Entry 6VOG (electron microscopy, 4.35 A resolution (low resolution: residue-level contacts below are approximate; hydrogen-bond / salt-bridge calls are withheld)); this record covers chains g and e of the 9 polymer chains in the assembly.

== Chain g ==
Molecule: ATP synthase gamma chain, chloroplastic
Source organism: Spinacia oleracea
UniProtKB: P05435 (ATPG_SPIOL); residue numbers follow UniProt; this construct covers 1-364
Amino-acid sequence (364 residues; row label = number of the first residue in the row):
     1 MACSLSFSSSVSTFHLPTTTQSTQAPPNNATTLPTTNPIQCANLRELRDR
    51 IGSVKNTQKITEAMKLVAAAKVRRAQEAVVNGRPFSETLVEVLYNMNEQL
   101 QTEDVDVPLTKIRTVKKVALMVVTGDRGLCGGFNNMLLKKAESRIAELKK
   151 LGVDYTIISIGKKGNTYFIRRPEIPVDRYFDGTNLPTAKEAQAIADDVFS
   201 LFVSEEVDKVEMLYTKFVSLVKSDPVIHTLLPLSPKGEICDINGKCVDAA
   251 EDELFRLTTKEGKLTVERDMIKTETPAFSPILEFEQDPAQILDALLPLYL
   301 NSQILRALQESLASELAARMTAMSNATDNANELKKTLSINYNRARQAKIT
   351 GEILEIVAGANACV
Not modelled in the structure: 1-42, 364
Disulfide bonds: Cys240-Cys246

== Chain e ==
Molecule: ATP synthase epsilon chain, chloroplastic
Source organism: Spinacia oleracea
UniProtKB: P00833 (ATPE_SPIOL); numbering as in UniProt (aligned over 1-134)
Amino-acid sequence (134 residues; row label = number of the first residue in the row):
     1 MTLNLCVLTPNRSIWNSEVKEIILSTNSGQIGVLPNHAPTATAVDIGILR
    51 IRLNDQWLTLALMGGFARIGNNEITILVNDAERGSDIDPQEAQQTLEIAE
   101 ANLRKAEGKRQKIEANLALRRARTRVEASNTISS
Not modelled in the structure: 1, 132-134

== Interface between chain g and chain e ==
Pairs across the interface (58; chain g residue first):
  Ala78(g) - Asn11(e)
  Asn81(g) - Asn11(e)
  Asn81(g) - Arg12(e)
  Gly82(g) - Pro10(e)
  Gly82(g) - Asn11(e)
  Phe85(g) - Leu8(e)
  Phe85(g) - Thr9(e)
  Phe85(g) - Pro10(e)
  Phe85(g) - Leu77(e)
  Phe85(g) - Val78(e)
  Thr88(g) - Arg68(e)
  Thr88(g) - Leu77(e)
  Leu89(g) - Leu77(e)
  Glu91(g) - Arg68(e)
  Val92(g) - Arg68(e)
  Thr187(g) - Asn11(e)
  Ala188(g) - Pro10(e)
  Ala188(g) - Asn11(e)
  Ala188(g) - Asn79(e)
  Ala188(g) - Asp80(e)
  Lys189(g) - Asp80(e)
  Lys189(g) - Glu82(e)
  Gln192(g) - Asn79(e)
  Gln192(g) - Asp80(e)
  Asp196(g) - Leu117(e)
  Asp196(g) - Arg121(e)
  Asp197(g) - Glu114(e)
  Phe199(g) - Leu117(e)
  Ser200(g) - Arg110(e)
  Ser200(g) - Glu114(e)
  Leu201(g) - Gln111(e)
  Val203(g) - Ile113(e)
  Ser204(g) - Lys109(e)
  Ser204(g) - Arg110(e)
  Phe278(g) - Arg68(e)
  Leu282(g) - Pro39(e)
  Leu282(g) - Thr40(e)
  Leu282(g) - Ala41(e)
  Glu283(g) - Pro39(e)
  Glu283(g) - Thr40(e)
  Glu283(g) - Ala41(e)
  Phe284(g) - Ala41(e)
  Glu285(g) - Ile31(e)
  Glu285(g) - Ala41(e)
  Gln286(g) - Thr26(e)
  Gln286(g) - Asn27(e)
  Gln286(g) - Ser28(e)
  Gln286(g) - Thr42(e)
  Gln286(g) - Ala43(e)
  Ile291(g) - Ala41(e)
  Ile291(g) - Thr42(e)
  Ile291(g) - Ala43(e)
  Leu295(g) - Phe66(e)
  Leu298(g) - Leu77(e)
  Leu298(g) - Val78(e)
  Leu298(g) - Asn79(e)
  Asn301(g) - Asn79(e)
  Leu305(g) - Pro10(e)
Other interface residues (no listed pair), chain g (35 interface residues in all): Glu206, Ser279, Ile281, Ala294, Pro297
Other interface residues (no listed pair), chain e (31 interface residues in all): Ser13, Gly65, Ile69

== Overview ==
The interface between chain g and chain e involves 35 residues on one side and 31 on the other.
Here chain g is ATP synthase gamma chain, chloroplastic and chain e is ATP synthase epsilon chain,
chloroplastic, both from Spinacia oleracea. Entry 6VOG (Chloroplast ATP synthase (O2, CF1)) was determined by
electron microscopy (same publication as 6VM1, 6VM4, 6VMB, 6VMD, 6VMG, 6VOF and 8 further entries).
